Entry 5XF3 (X-ray diffraction, 2.60 A resolution); this record covers chains C and I of the 10 polymer chains in the assembly.

[Chain C]
Molecule: Histone H2A type 1-B/E
Organism: Homo sapiens
Reference sequence: P04908 (H2A1B_HUMAN); residues 0-129 here correspond to UniProt positions 1-130 (UniProt number = residue number + 1)
Chain sequence (130 residues; numbered 0 to 129; the number before each row is that of its first residue; numbering starts at 0):
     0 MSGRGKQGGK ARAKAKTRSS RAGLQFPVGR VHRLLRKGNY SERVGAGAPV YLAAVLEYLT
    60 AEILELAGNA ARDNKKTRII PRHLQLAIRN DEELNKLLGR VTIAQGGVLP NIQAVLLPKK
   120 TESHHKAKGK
Unresolved in the structure: 0-13, 120-129
UniProt features mapped onto this chain:
  - modified residue: Ser1 (N-acetylserine), Arg3 (Citrulline), Lys5 (N6-(2-hydroxyisobutyryl)lysine), Lys9 (N6-(2-hydroxyisobutyryl)lysine), Lys13 (N6-(beta-hydroxybutyryl)lysine), Lys36 (N6-(2-hydroxyisobutyryl)lysine), Lys74 (N6-(2-hydroxyisobutyryl)lysine), Lys75 (N6-(2-hydroxyisobutyryl)lysine), Lys95 (N6-(2-hydroxyisobutyryl)lysine), Gln104 (N5-methylglutamine), Lys118 (N6-(2-hydroxyisobutyryl)lysine), Lys119 (N6-crotonyllysine), Thr120 (Phosphothreonine), Lys125 (N6-crotonyllysine)
  - cross-link (Glycyl lysine isopeptide (Lys-Gly)): Lys13 (interchain with G-Cter in ubiquitin), Lys15 (interchain with G-Cter in ubiquitin), Lys119 (interchain with G-Cter in ubiquitin)

[Chain I]
Molecule: 145-nt DNA strand
Sequence (145 nucleotides; row label = number of the first residue in the row; numbers below 1 keep their minus sign (DA-72 is residue -72)):
   -72 ATCAATATCC ACCTGCAGAT ACTACCAAAA GTGTATTTGG AAACTGCTCC ATCAAAAGGC
   -12 ATGTTCAGCT GAATCAGCTG AACATGCCTT TTGATGGAGC AGTTTCCAAA TACACTTTTG
    48 GTAGTATCTG CAGGTGGATA TTGAT

[Chain C / chain I interface]
Residue-residue contacts - 14 pairs, chain C then chain I:
  Ala14(C) - DG-42(I)  phosphate contact
  Ala14(C) - DT-41(I)  phosphate contact
  Lys15(C) - DG-42(I)  phosphate contact
  Lys15(C) - DT-41(I)  hydrogen bond to the phosphate
  Thr16(C) - DG-42(I)  phosphate contact
  Arg17(C) - DG-42(I)  salt bridge to the phosphate
  Arg20(C) - DT-41(I)  salt bridge to the phosphate
  Gly28(C) - DG-42(I)  phosphate contact
  Arg29(C) - DA-43(I)  hydrogen bond to the phosphate
  Arg32(C) - DA-44(I)  hydrogen bond to the phosphate
  Arg32(C) - DA-43(I)  salt bridge to the phosphate
  Arg42(C) - DT-35(I)  sugar contact
  Arg42(C) - DG-34(I)  sugar contact
  Arg77(C) - DA-54(I)  sugar contact

[Summary]
10 residues of chain C and 7 residues of chain I are in contact, with 3 hydrogen bonds and 3 salt bridges.
Polar contacts include Lys15(C)-DT-41(I), Arg29(C)-DA-43(I) and Arg32(C)-DA-44(I).
Here chain C is Histone H2A type 1-B/E (Homo sapiens) and chain I is a 145-nt DNA strand. Entry 5XF3
(Nucleosome core particle with an adduct of a binuclear RAPTA (Ru-arene-phosphaadamantane) compound having a
1,2-diphenylethylenediamine linker ...) was determined by X-ray diffraction (same publication as 5XF4, 5XF5
and 5XF6).
